4OIO - chains C and F of the 8 polymer chains in the assembly; structure by X-ray diffraction, 3.10 A resolution.

== Chain C ==
Molecule: DNA-directed RNA polymerase subunit beta
Organism: Thermus thermophilus
Notes: EC 2.7.7.6
UniProt: Q8RQE9 (RPOB_THET8); numbering as in UniProt (aligned over 1-1119)
Amino-acid sequence (1119 residues; row label = number of the first residue in the row):
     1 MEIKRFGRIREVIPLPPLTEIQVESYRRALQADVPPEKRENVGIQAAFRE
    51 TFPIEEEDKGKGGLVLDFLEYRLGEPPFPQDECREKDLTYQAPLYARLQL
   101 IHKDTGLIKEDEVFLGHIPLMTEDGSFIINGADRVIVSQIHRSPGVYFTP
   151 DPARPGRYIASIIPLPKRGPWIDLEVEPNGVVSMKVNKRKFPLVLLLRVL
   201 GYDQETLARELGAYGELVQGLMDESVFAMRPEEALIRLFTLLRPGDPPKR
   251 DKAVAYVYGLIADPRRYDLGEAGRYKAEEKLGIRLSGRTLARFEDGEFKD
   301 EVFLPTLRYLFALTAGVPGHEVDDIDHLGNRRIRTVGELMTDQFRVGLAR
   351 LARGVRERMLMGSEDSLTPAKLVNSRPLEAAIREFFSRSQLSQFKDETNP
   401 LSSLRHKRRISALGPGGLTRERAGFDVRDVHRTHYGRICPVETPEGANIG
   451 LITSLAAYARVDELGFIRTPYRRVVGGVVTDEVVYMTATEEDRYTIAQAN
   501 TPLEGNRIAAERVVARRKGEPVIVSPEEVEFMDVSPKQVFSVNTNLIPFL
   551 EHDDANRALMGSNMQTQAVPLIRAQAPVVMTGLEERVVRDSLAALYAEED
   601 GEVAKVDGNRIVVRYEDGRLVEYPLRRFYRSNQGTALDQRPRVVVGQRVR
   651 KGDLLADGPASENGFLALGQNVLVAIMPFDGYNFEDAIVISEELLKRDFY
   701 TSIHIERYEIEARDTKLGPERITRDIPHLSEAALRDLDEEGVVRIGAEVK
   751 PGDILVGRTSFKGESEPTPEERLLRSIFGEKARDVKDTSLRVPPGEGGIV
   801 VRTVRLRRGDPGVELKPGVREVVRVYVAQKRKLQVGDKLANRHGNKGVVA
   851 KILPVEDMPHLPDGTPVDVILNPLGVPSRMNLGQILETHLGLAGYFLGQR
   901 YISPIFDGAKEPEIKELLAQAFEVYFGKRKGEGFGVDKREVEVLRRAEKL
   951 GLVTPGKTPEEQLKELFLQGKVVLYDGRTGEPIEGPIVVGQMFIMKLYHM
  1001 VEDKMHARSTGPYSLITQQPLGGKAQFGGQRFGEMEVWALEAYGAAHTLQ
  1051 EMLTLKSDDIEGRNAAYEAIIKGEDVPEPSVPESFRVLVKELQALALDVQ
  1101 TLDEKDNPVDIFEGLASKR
Unresolved in the structure: 57-63, 1119
Ligand contacts:
  - CMPcPP (2TM; 5'-O-[(S)-hydroxy{[(S)-hydroxy(phosphonooxy)phosphoryl]methyl}phosphoryl]cytidine): Glu445, Arg557, Ser878, Arg879
  - ATP (adenosine-5'-triphosphate): Gln567, Lys838, Lys846, Tyr998, His999

== Chain F ==
Molecule: DNA directed RNA polymerase sigma factor A
Organism: Thermus thermophilus
UniProt: Q5SKW1 (Q5SKW1_THET8); numbering as in UniProt (aligned over 1-423)
Amino-acid sequence (443 residues; row label = number of the first residue in the row; numbers below 1 keep their minus sign (Met-19 is residue -19)):
   -19 MGSSHHHHHHSSGLVPRGSHMKKSKRKNAQAQEAQETEVLVQEEAEELPE
    31 FPEGEPDPDLEDPDLTLEDDLLDLPEEGEGLDLEEEEEDLPIPKISTSDP
    81 VRQYLHEIGQVPLLTLEEEVELARKVEEGMEAIKKLSEITGLDPDLIREV
   131 VRAKILGSARVRHIPGLKETLDPKTVEEIDQKLKSLPKEHKRYLHIAREG
   181 EAARQHLIEANLRLVVSIAKKYTGRGLSFLDLIQEGNQGLIRAVEKFEYK
   231 RRFKFSTYATWWIRQAINRAIADQARTIRIPVHMVETINKLSRTARQLQQ
   281 ELGREPTYEEIAEAMGPGWDAKRVEETLKIAQEPVSLETPIGDEKDSFYG
   331 DFIPDEHLPSPVDAATQSLLSEELEKALSKLSEREAMVLKLRKGLIDGRE
   381 HTLEEVGAFFGVTRERIRQIENKALRKLKYHESRTRKLRDFLD
Unresolved in the structure: -19 to 77, 422-423
Sequence notes: expression tag (-19 to 0)

== How chain C and chain F interact ==
Contacting residue pairs (77):
  Val113(C) - Gln280(F)
  Phe114(C) - Gln279(F)
  Phe114(C) - Gly283(F)
  Phe114(C) - Arg284(F)
  His117(C) - Gly283(F)
  Arg243(C) - Arg82(F)
  Pro244(C) - Arg82(F)  hydrogen bond (backbone-side chain)
  Arg353(C) - Thr203(F)
  Glu357(C) - Lys201(F)
  Arg358(C) - Arg276(F)
  Met361(C) - Lys201(F)
  Met361(C) - Arg244(F)  hydrogen bond
  Ala370(C) - Gln280(F)  hydrogen bond (backbone-side chain)
  Val373(C) - Gln280(F)
  Asn374(C) - Arg276(F)  hydrogen bond
  Arg376(C) - Arg276(F)
  Arg376(C) - Gln279(F)
  Arg376(C) - Glu285(F)  salt bridge
  Glu379(C) - Gln279(F)  hydrogen bond
  Glu379(C) - Glu285(F)
  Gln390(C) - Asp323(F)  hydrogen bond
  Arg420(C) - Asp323(F)  salt bridge
  Arg713(C) - Lys309(F)
  Asp714(C) - Lys309(F)  hydrogen bond (backbone-side chain)
  His728(C) - Phe421(F)
  Thr768(C) - Gln347(F)  hydrogen bond
  Pro769(C) - Lys373(F)
  Pro769(C) - Gly374(F)
  Pro769(C) - Leu375(F)
  Glu770(C) - Gln347(F)
  Glu770(C) - Leu350(F)
  Glu770(C) - Ser351(F)  hydrogen bond
  Glu770(C) - Leu354(F)
  Glu770(C) - Leu375(F)
  Arg772(C) - Arg372(F)
  Arg772(C) - Lys373(F)  hydrogen bond (side chain-backbone)
  Arg772(C) - Glu380(F)  salt bridge
  Leu773(C) - Lys373(F)
  Leu774(C) - Leu350(F)  hydrophobic
  Leu774(C) - Leu418(F)  hydrophobic
  Leu774(C) - Phe421(F)  hydrophobic
  Ser776(C) - Lys373(F)  hydrogen bond
  Ser776(C) - Leu405(F)
  Ser776(C) - Lys409(F)
  Ile777(C) - Leu408(F)  hydrophobic
  Ile777(C) - Lys409(F)
  Ile777(C) - Leu418(F)  hydrophobic
  Phe778(C) - Glu412(F)
  Phe778(C) - Leu418(F)
  Phe778(C) - Arg419(F)
  Arg808(C) - Glu305(F)  salt bridge
  Leu815(C) - Tyr288(F)  hydrogen bond (backbone-side chain)
  Lys816(C) - Tyr288(F)
  Pro817(C) - Tyr288(F)
  Pro817(C) - Glu305(F)
  Pro817(C) - Gln312(F)
  Gly818(C) - Glu305(F)  hydrogen bond (backbone-side chain)
  Gly818(C) - Lys309(F)
  Thr1010(C) - Val342(F)
  Tyr1013(C) - Pro334(F)
  Tyr1013(C) - Asp335(F)  hydrogen bond (backbone-backbone)
  Tyr1013(C) - Pro341(F)
  Ser1014(C) - Asp335(F)
  Leu1015(C) - Ile333(F)  hydrophobic
  Leu1015(C) - Asp335(F)
  Gln1018(C) - Asp335(F)
  Gln1018(C) - Leu338(F)
  Leu1021(C) - Asp331(F)
  Gln1026(C) - Phe332(F)
  Ile1060(C) - Leu338(F)  hydrophobic
  Asn1064(C) - Pro341(F)
  Tyr1067(C) - Pro341(F)
  Tyr1067(C) - Val342(F)
  Tyr1067(C) - Ala345(F)  hydrophobic
  Glu1068(C) - Ser348(F)  hydrogen bond
  Lys1072(C) - Leu349(F)
  Lys1072(C) - Glu352(F)  salt bridge
Also at the interface, not in a pair above, chain C (53 interface residues in all): Tyr95, Gly245, Ser375, Glu421, Val819, Pro1012, Arg1063, Ile1071
Also at the interface, not in a pair above, chain F (54 interface residues in all): Tyr202, Leu308, Lys325, Gly330, Pro339, Ser340, Ala344, Leu358, Leu369, Arg379, Asp420

== Summary ==
The interface between chain C and chain F involves 53 residues on one side and 54 on the other; the contacts
include 15 hydrogen bonds and 5 salt bridges. Polar pairs include Arg376(C)-Glu285(F), Arg420(C)-Asp323(F) and
Arg772(C)-Glu380(F). Ligands of chain C: ATP and CMPcPP.
Chain C is DNA-directed RNA polymerase subunit beta and chain F is DNA directed RNA polymerase sigma factor A,
both from Thermus thermophilus; the structure, Crystal structure of Thermus thermophilus pre-insertion
substrate complex for de novo transcription initiation, was determined by X-ray diffraction (same publication
as 4MQ9, 4OIN, 4OIP, 4OIQ and 4OIR).
